PDB entry 6W6W | electron microscopy, 3.00 A resolution | chains A and E of the 5 polymer chains in the assembly

Chain A:
Molecule: CST complex subunit CTC1
Source organism: Homo sapiens
Reference sequence: Q2NKJ3 (CTC1_HUMAN); residue numbers follow UniProt; this construct covers 2-1217
Amino-acid sequence (1233 residues; row label = number of the first residue in the row; numbers below 1 keep their minus sign (Met-15 is residue -15)):
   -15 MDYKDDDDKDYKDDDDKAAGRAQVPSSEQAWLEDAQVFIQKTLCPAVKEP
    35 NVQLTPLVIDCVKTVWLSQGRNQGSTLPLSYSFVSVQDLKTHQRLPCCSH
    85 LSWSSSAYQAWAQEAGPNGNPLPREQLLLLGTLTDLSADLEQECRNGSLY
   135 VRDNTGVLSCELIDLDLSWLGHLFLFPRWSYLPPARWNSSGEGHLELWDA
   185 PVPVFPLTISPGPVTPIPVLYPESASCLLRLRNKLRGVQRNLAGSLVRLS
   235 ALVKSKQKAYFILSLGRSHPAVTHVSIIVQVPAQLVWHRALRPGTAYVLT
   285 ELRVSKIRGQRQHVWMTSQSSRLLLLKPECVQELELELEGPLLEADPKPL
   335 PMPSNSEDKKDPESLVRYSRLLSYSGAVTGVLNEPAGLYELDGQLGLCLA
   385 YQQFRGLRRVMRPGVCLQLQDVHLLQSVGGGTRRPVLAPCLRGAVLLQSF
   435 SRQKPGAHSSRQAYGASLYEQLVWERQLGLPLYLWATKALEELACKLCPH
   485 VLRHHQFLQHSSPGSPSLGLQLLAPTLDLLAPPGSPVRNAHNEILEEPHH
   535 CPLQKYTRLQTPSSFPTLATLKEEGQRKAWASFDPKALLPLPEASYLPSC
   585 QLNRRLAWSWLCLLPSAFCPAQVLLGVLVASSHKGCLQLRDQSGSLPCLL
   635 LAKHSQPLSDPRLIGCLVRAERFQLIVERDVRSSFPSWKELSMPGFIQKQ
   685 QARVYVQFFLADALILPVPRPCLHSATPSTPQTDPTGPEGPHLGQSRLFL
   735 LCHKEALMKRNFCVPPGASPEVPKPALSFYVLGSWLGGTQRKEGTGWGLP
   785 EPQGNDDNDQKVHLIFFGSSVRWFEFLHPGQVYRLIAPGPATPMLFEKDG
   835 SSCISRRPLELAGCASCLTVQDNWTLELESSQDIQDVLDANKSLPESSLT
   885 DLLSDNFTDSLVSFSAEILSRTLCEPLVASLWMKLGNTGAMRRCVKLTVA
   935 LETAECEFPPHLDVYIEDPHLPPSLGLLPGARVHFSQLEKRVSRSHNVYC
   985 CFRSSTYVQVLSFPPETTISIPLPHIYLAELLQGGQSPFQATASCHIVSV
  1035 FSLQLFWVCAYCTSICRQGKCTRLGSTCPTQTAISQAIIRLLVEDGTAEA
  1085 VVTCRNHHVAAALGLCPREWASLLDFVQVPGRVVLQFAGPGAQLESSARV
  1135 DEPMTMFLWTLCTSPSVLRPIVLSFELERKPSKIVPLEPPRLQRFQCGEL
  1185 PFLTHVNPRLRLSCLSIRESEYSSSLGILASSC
Disordered / not traced: -15 to 142, 188-222, 252-258, 309-349, 706-724, 788-792, 834-839, 865-877, 909-927, 1122-1134, 1206-1217
Construct notes: expression tag (-15 to 1)
Metal / ion sites: Zn2+: Cys1043, Cys1046, Cys1055, Cys1062
From the paper describing this entry:
  - binding site for the 4-nt DNA strand (chain E): Tyr949, Arg978, Asn981, Tyr983, Lys1164, Lys1167
  - mutagenesis - V967A/S979A/H980A, N981D/Y983A/R987E, K1164E/K1167E, R1193E/R1195E: abolished binding to the 4-nt DNA strand (chain E)
  - mutagenesis - K743E/R744E: unchanged binding to the 4-nt DNA strand (chain E)
  - mutagenesis - R1175E (26-fold): decreased binding to 3xTEL ssDNA
  - mutagenesis - R1175E: unchanged binding to T18 (poly-T) ssDNA

Chain E:
Molecule: 4-nt DNA strand
Sequence (4 nucleotides; numbered 1 to 4; the number before each row is that of its first residue):
     1 TAGG

Interface between chain A and chain E:
Pairs across the interface - 17 pairs, chain A then chain E:
  Cys928(A) with DA2(E), hydrogen bond to the base
  Tyr949(A) with DA2(E), stacking on the base
  Glu951(A) with DA2(E), hydrogen bond to the base
  Ser977(A) with DA2(E), phosphate contact; DG3(E), hydrogen bond to the phosphate
  Arg978(A) with DT1(E), phosphate contact; DA2(E), salt bridge to the phosphate
  Ser979(A) with DG3(E), hydrogen bond to the phosphate; DG4(E), base contact
  Asn981(A) with DG3(E), hydrogen bond to the base
  Tyr983(A) with DA2(E), hydrogen bond to the phosphate
  Glu1162(A) with DG3(E), hydrogen bond to the base; DG4(E), base contact
  Arg1163(A) with DG3(E), base contact
  Lys1164(A) with DG3(E), hydrogen bond to the sugar
  Lys1167(A) with DG3(E), base contact; DG4(E), hydrogen bond to the base
Also at the interface, not in a pair above, chain A (13 interface residues in all): Val976

Overview:
The interface between chain A and chain E involves 13 residues on one side and 4 on the other, with 9 hydrogen
bonds, 1 salt bridge and 1 aromatic stacking contact. Polar contacts include Cys928(A)-DA2(E),
Glu951(A)-DA2(E) and Asn981(A)-DG3(E). From the paper: a binding site for the 4-nt DNA strand (chain E) at
Tyr949(A), Arg978(A) and Asn981(A) among others; V967A/S979A/H980A, N981D/Y983A/R987E and K1164E/K1167E of
chain A, among others, abolish binding to the 4-nt DNA strand (chain E); 6 substitutions were tested in all.
Here chain A is CST complex subunit CTC1 (Homo sapiens) and chain E is a 4-nt DNA strand. Entry 6W6W (Cryo-EM
structure of CST bound to telomeric single-stranded DNA) was determined by electron microscopy.
